PDB entry 1FPY | X-ray diffraction, 2.89 A resolution | chains B and I of the 12 polymer chains in the assembly

Chain B (and I):
Name: Glutamine synthetase
From: Salmonella typhimurium
Notes: EC 6.3.1.2; chain I of this document is another copy of the same molecule, construct and numbering; everything in this record applies to it too
UniProt: P0A1P6 (GLNA_SALTY); residues 1-468 here = UniProt positions 1-468
Amino-acid sequence (468 residues; each row starts with the number of its first residue):
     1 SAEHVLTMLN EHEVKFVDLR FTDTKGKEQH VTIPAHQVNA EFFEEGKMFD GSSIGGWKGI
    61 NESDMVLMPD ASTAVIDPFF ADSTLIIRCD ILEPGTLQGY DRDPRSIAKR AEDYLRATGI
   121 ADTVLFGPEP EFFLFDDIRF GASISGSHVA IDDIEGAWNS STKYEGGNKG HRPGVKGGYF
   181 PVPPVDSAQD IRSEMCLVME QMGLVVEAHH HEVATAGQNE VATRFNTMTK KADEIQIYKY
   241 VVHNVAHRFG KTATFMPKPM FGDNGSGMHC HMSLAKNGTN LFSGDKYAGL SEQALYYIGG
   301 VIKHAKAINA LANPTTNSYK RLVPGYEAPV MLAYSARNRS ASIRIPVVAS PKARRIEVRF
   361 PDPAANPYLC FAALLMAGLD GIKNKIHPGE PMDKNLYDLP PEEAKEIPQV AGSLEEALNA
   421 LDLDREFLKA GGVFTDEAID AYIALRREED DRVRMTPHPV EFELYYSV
Metal / ion sites: Mn2+ site 1: Glu-129, His-269, Glu-357 (together with ADP); Mn2+ site 2: Glu-131, Glu-212, Glu-220 (together with phosphinothricin)
Ligand contacts:
  - ADP (adenosine-5'-diphosphate): Leu-125, Phe-126, Gly-127, Pro-128, Glu-129, Glu-207, Glu-220, Ala-222, Thr-223, Arg-224, Phe-225, His-271, Met-272, Ser-273, Asn-280, Arg-344, Lys-352, Ala-353, Arg-354, Arg-355, Glu-357
  - phosphinothricin (PPQ): Glu-131, Glu-212, Asn-264, Gly-265, Ser-266, Gly-267, His-269, Arg-321, Tyr-326, Glu-327, Ala-328, Arg-359
From the paper describing this entry:
  - binding site for phosphinothricin: Asn-264, Glu-327

Chain B / chain I interface:
Residue-residue contacts (6):
  Gly-170(B) with Ser-467(I)
  His-171(B) with Tyr-466(I); Ser-467(I), hydrogen bond
  Tyr-466(B) with His-171(I)
  Ser-467(B) with Gly-170(I); His-171(I), hydrogen bond
Other interface residues (no listed pair), chain B (5 interface residues in all): Lys-169
Other interface residues (no listed pair), chain I (5 interface residues in all): Lys-169

In short:
The chain B/chain I interface involves 5 residues from each chain, with 2 hydrogen bonds. The hydrogen-bonded
pair is His-171(B)/Ser-467(I). Chain B binds ADP and phosphinothricin. Glu-129(B), His-269(B) and Glu-357(B)
form the Mn2+ site 1. Glu-131(B), Glu-212(B) and Glu-220(B) form the Mn2+ site 2. The paper reports a binding
site for phosphinothricin at Asn-264(B) and Glu-327(B).
Chain B and chain I are both Glutamine synthetase (Salmonella typhimurium); the structure, Crystal structure
of glutamine synthetase from salmonella typhimurium with inhibitor phosphinothricin, was determined by X-ray
diffraction together with 1F1H and 1F52 from the same study.
